PDB entry 7UX9 | electron microscopy, 3.20 A resolution | chains E and Y of the 11 polymer chains in the assembly

Chain E:
Name: Histone H3.3
Source organism: Arabidopsis thaliana
UniProtKB: P59169 (H33_ARATH); residues 0-135 here correspond to UniProt positions 1-136 (UniProt number = residue number + 1)
Amino-acid sequence (136 residues; each row starts with the number of its first residue; numbering starts at 0):
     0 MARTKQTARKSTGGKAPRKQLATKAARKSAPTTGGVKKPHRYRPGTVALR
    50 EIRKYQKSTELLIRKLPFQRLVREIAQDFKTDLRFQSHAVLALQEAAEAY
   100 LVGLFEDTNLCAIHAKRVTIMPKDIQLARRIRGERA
Not modelled in the structure: 0-39, 135
UniProt features mapped onto this chain:
  - site: Lys14 (Not N6-methylated), Lys27 (Not N6-acetylated), Thr31 (Impaired recognition by ATXR5 and ATXR6), Lys36 (Not N6-acetylated)
  - modified residue: Lys4 (N6,N6,N6-trimethyllysine), Lys9 (N6,N6,N6-trimethyllysine), Ser10 (Phosphoserine), Thr11 (Phosphothreonine), Lys14 (N6-acetyllysine), Lys18 (N6-acetyllysine), Lys23 (N6-acetyllysine), Lys27 (N6,N6,N6-trimethyllysine), Ser28 (Phosphoserine), Lys36 (N6,N6,N6-trimethyllysine)
From the paper describing this entry:
  - specificity-determining residues: Thr80 (proposed by the authors, not directly observed)

Chain Y:
Molecule: sense strand (147-nt DNA)
Sequence (147 nucleotides; numbered 1 to 147; the number before each row is that of its first residue):
     1 CTGGAGAATCCCGGTGCCGAGGCCGCTCAATTGGTCGTAGACAGCTCTAG
    51 CACCGCTTAAACGCACGTACGCGCTGTCCCCCGCGTTTTAACCGCCAAGG
   101 GGATTACTCCCTAGTCTCCAGGCACGTGTCACATATATACATCCTGT
Not modelled in the structure: 1, 143-147

Chain E / chain Y interface:
Residue-residue contacts (9):
  Tyr41(E) with DC84(Y), phosphate contact
  Gly44(E) with DG83(Y), hydrogen bond to the phosphate
  Val46(E) with DG83(Y), phosphate contact
  Ala47(E) with DG83(Y), phosphate contact
  Arg49(E) with DA8(Y), phosphate contact; DT9(Y), phosphate contact
  Leu65(E) with DC92(Y), phosphate contact
  Pro66(E) with DA91(Y), phosphate contact
  Arg83(E) with DG101(Y), sugar contact
Other interface residues (no listed pair), chain E (14 interface residues in all): Arg40, Pro43, Thr45, Arg63, Lys64, Arg69
Other interface residues (no listed pair), chain Y (10 interface residues in all): DG6, DA7, DC82

In short:
Chain E and chain Y form an interface of 14 and 10 residues respectively, with 1 hydrogen bond. Its one
hydrogen-bonded contact is Gly44(E)-DG83(Y). The paper reports the specificity determinant Thr80(E).
Here chain E is Histone H3.3 (Arabidopsis thaliana) and chain Y is sense strand (147-nt DNA). Entry 7UX9
(Arabidopsis DDM1 bound to nucleosome (H2A.W, H2B, H3.3, H4, with 147 bp DNA)) was determined by electron
microscopy.
